5MU1 - chain A; structure by X-ray diffraction, 3.48 A resolution.

[Chain A]
Protein: UDP-glucose-glycoprotein glucosyltransferase-like protein
Organism: Chaetomium thermophilum (strain DSM 1495 / CBS 144.50 / IMI 039719)
UniProt: G0SB58 (G0SB58_CHATD); numbering as in UniProt (aligned over 24-1505)
Chain sequence (1494 residues; numbered 21 to 1514; the number before each row is that of its first residue):
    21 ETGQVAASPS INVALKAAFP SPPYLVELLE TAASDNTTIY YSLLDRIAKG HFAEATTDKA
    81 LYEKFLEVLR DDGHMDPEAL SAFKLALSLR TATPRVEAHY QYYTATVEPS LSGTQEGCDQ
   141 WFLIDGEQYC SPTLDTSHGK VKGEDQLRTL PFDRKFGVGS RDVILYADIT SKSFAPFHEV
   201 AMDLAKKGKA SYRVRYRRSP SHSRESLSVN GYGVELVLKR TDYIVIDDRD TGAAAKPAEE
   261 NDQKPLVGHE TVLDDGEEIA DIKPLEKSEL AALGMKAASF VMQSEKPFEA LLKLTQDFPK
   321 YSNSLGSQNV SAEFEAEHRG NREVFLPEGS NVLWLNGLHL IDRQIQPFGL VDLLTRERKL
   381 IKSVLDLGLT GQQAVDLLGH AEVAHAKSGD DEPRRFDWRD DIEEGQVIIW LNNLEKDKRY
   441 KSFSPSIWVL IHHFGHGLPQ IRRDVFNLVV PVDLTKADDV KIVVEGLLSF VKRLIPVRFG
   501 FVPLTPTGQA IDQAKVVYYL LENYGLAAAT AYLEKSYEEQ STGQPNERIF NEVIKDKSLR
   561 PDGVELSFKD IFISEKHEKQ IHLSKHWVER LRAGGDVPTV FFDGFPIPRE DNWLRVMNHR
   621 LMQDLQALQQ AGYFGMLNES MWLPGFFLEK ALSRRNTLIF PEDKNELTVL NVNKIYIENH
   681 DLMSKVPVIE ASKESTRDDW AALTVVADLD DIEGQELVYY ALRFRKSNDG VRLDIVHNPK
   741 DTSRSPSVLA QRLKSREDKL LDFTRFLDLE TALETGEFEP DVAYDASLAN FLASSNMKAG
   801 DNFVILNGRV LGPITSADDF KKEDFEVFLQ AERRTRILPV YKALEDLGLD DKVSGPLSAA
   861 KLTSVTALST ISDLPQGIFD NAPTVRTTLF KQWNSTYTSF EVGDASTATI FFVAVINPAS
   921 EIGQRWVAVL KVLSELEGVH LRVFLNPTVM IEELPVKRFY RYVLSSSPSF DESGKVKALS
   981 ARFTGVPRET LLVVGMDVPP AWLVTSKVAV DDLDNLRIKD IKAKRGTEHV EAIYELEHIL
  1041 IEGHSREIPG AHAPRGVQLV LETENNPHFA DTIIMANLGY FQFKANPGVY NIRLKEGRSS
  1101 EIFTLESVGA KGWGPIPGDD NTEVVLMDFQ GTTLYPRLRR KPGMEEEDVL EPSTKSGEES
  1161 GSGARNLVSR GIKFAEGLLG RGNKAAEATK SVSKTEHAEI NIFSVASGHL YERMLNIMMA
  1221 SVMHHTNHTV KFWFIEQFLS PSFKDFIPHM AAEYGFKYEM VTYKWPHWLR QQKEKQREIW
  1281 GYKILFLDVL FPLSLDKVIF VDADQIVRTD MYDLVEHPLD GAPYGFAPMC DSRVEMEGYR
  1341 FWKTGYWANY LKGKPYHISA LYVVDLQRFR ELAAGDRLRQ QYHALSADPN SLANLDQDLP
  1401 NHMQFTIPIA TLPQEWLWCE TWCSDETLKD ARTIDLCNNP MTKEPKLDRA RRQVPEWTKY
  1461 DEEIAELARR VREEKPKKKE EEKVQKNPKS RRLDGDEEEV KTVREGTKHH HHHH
Not modelled in the structure: 21-26, 246-278, 1153-1190, 1475-1514
Differences from the reference sequence: expression tag (21-23, 1506-1514)
Disulfides: Cys-138/Cys-150, Cys-1330/Cys-1423, Cys-1419/Cys-1437
Covalent attachments: N-acetylglucosamine (NAG) linked to Asn-56, Asn-638, Asn-894, Asn-1227
Metal / ion sites: platinum (II) ion site 1: His-456, Met-622; platinum (II) ion site 2 near His-582 (its only coordinating residue here); platinum (II) ion site 3 near His-619 (its only coordinating residue here); platinum (II) ion site 4 near Met-636 (its only coordinating residue here); platinum (II) ion site 5 near His-1044 (its only coordinating residue here); Ca2+: Asp-1302, Asp-1304, Asp-1435; platinum (II) ion site 6 near Met-1336 (its only coordinating residue here)
Reported in the primary citation:
  - post-translational modification sites: Asn-56, Asn-329, Asn-638, Asn-894, Asn-1227
  - Ca2+ coordination: Asp-1302 to Asp-1304

[In short]
Covalently linked N-acetylglucosamine: at Asn-56, Asn-638, Asn-894 and Asn-1227. The platinum (II) ion site 1
is built by His-456 and Met-622. Asp-1302, Asp-1304 and Asp-1435 coordinate Ca2+. The paper reports Ca2+
coordination by Asp-1302; modification sites Asn-56, Asn-329 and Asn-638 among others.
Chain A is UDP-glucose-glycoprotein glucosyltransferase-like protein (Chaetomium thermophilum (strain DSM 1495
/ CBS 144.50 / IMI 039719)); the structure, UDP-Glucose Glycoprotein Glucosyltransferase from Chaetomium
thermophilum soaked with K2PtI6, was determined by X-ray diffraction together with 5MZO, 5N2J and 5NV4 from
the same study.
